5T3X - chains H and L of the 6 polymer chains in the assembly; structure by X-ray diffraction, 3.90 A resolution.

[Chain H]
Molecule: 10-1074 Heavy Chain
From: Homo sapiens
Amino-acid sequence (238 residues; row label = number of the first residue in the row; a row labelled like 82A-82C holds insertion residues (82A, then the next letters in order)):
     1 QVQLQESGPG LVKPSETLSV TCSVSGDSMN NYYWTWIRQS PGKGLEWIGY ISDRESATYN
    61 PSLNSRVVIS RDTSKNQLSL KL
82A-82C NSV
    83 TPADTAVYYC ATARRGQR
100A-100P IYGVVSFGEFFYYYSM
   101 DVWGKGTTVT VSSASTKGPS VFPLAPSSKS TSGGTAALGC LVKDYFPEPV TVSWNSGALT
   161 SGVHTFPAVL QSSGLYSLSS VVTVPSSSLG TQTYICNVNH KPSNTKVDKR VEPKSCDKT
Unresolved in the structure: 130-134, 217-219
Disulfide bonds: Cys22-Cys92, Cys140-Cys196

[Chain L]
Molecule: 10-1074 Light Chain
From: Homo sapiens
Amino-acid sequence (214 residues; row label = number of the first residue in the row; a row labelled like 66A-66C holds insertion residues (66A, then the next letters in order)):
     6 SYVRPLSVAL GETARISCGR QALGSRAVQW YQHRPGQAPI LLIYNNQDRP SGIPERFSGT
    66 P
66A-66C DIN
    67 FGTRATLTIS GVEAGDEADY YCHMWDSRS
95A-95C GFS
    96 WSFGGATRLT VLGQPKAAPS VTLFPPSSEE LQANKATLVC LISDFYPGAV TVAWKADSSP
   156 VKAGVETTTP SKQSNNKYAA SSYLSLTPEQ WKSHRSYSCQ VTHEGSTVEK TVAPTECS
Unresolved in the structure: 6-7, 213
Disulfide bonds: Cys23-Cys88, Cys135-Cys194
From the paper describing this entry:
  - conformationally variable residues (side-chain flip): Phe67

[Chain H / chain L interface]
Disulfides between the chains: Cys216(H)-Cys212(L)
Contacting residue pairs - 83 pairs, chain H then chain L:
  Leu45(H) - Tyr87(L)
  Leu45(H) - Phe98(L)  hydrophobic
  Trp47(H) - His89(L)
  Trp47(H) - Trp91(L)  hydrophobic
  Trp47(H) - Phe95B(L)  hydrophobic
  Trp47(H) - Ser95C(L)
  Trp47(H) - Trp96(L)
  Ile48(H) - Trp96(L)
  Tyr50(H) - Phe95B(L)  hydrophobic
  Tyr59(H) - Trp96(L)
  Asn60(H) - Trp96(L)
  Tyr91(H) - Gly41(L)
  Tyr91(H) - Gln42(L)  hydrogen bond (side chain-backbone)
  Tyr91(H) - Ala43(L)  hydrophobic
  Arg100(H) - Arg31(L)  hydrogen bond (side chain-backbone)
  Arg100(H) - Ala32(L)
  Arg100(H) - Asn50(L)
  Arg100(H) - Asn51(L)
  Arg100(H) - Asp66A(L)  salt bridge
  Tyr100B(H) - Ser30(L)
  Tyr100B(H) - Ser93(L)
  Phe100K(H) - Ser30(L)
  Phe100K(H) - Ala32(L)
  Phe100K(H) - Trp91(L)
  Phe100K(H) - Asp92(L)
  Phe100K(H) - Ser93(L)
  Tyr100L(H) - Trp91(L)
  Tyr100M(H) - Ala32(L)  hydrophobic
  Tyr100M(H) - Gln34(L)
  Tyr100M(H) - Asn50(L)
  Tyr100M(H) - Trp91(L)  hydrophobic
  Tyr100N(H) - Tyr36(L)
  Tyr100N(H) - Trp91(L)
  Tyr100N(H) - Phe95B(L)  hydrophobic
  Ser100O(H) - Tyr36(L)
  Ser100O(H) - Tyr49(L)
  Met100P(H) - Tyr36(L)
  Met100P(H) - Leu46(L)
  Trp103(H) - Pro44(L)
  Gly104(H) - Ala43(L)
  Phe122(H) - Ser122(L)
  Phe122(H) - Glu125(L)
  Phe122(H) - Ala128(L)  hydrophobic
  Pro123(H) - Ser122(L)
  Pro123(H) - Glu124(L)
  Leu124(H) - Pro120(L)
  Leu124(H) - Pro121(L)
  Leu124(H) - Ser122(L)
  Leu124(H) - Glu125(L)
  Ser127(H) - Cys212(L)
  Ser128(H) - Cys212(L)  hydrogen bond
  Lys129(H) - Glu211(L)  salt bridge
  Lys129(H) - Cys212(L)
  Ala137(H) - Phe119(L)  hydrophobic
  Leu141(H) - Glu125(L)
  Lys143(H) - Lys130(L)
  Lys143(H) - Thr132(L)  hydrogen bond
  His164(H) - Ser138(L)
  His164(H) - Gln168(L)  hydrogen bond
  His164(H) - Ala174(L)
  Phe166(H) - Leu136(L)  hydrophobic
  Phe166(H) - Ile137(L)
  Phe166(H) - Ala174(L)  hydrophobic
  Phe166(H) - Ala175(L)
  Phe166(H) - Ser176(L)
  Pro167(H) - Thr163(L)
  Pro167(H) - Ser166(L)
  Pro167(H) - Ser176(L)  hydrogen bond (backbone-side chain)
  Pro167(H) - Tyr178(L)  hydrogen bond (backbone-side chain)
  Val169(H) - Glu161(L)
  Val169(H) - Thr162(L)
  Val169(H) - Thr163(L)
  Val169(H) - Tyr178(L)  hydrophobic
  Leu170(H) - Glu161(L)
  Gln171(H) - Glu161(L)
  Ser172(H) - Glu161(L)
  Ser177(H) - Tyr178(L)  hydrogen bond (backbone-side chain)
  Leu178(H) - Tyr178(L)
  Ser179(H) - Val134(L)
  Ser179(H) - Tyr178(L)
  Lys209(H) - Glu124(L)  salt bridge
  Lys214(H) - Pro120(L)
  Cys216(H) - Cys212(L)  disulfide
Also at the interface, not in a pair above, chain H (44 interface residues in all): Gly44, Gly49, Ala125, Ala168, Val181
Also at the interface, not in a pair above, chain L (48 interface residues in all): Thr164

[Overview]
44 residues of chain H and 48 residues of chain L are in contact, with 1 disulfide bond, 8 hydrogen bonds and
3 salt bridges. Polar pairs include Arg100(H)-Asp66A(L), Lys129(H)-Glu211(L) and Lys209(H)-Glu124(L). From the
paper: conformational variability at Phe67(L).
Chain H is 10-1074 Heavy Chain and chain L is 10-1074 Light Chain, both from Homo sapiens; the structure, 3.9
Angstrom Crystal Structure of a Fully and Natively Glycosylated BG505 SOSIP.664 HIV-1 Env Trimer in ..., was
determined by X-ray diffraction together with 5T3Z from the same study.
